Entry 1LXC (X-ray diffraction, 2.40 A resolution); this record covers chains A and B.

Chain A (and B):
Protein: Enoyl-[acyl-carrier-protein] reductase [NADH]
Source organism: Escherichia coli
Notes: EC 1.3.1.9; chain B of this document is another copy of the same molecule, construct and numbering; everything in this record applies to it too
UniProt: P29132 (FABI_ECOLI); residues 1-262 here correspond to UniProt positions 0-261 (UniProt number = residue number - 1)
Sequence (262 residues; row label = number of the first residue in the row):
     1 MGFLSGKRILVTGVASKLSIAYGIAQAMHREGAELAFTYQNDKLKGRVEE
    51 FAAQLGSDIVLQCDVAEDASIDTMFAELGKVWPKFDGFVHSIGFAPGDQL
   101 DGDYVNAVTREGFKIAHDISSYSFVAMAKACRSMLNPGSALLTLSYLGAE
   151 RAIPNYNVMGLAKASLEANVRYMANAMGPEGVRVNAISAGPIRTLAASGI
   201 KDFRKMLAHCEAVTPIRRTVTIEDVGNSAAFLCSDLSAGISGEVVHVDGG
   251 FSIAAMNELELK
Not modelled in the structure: 1, 196-202, 260-262
Ligand contacts:
  - AYM (3-(6-aminopyridin-3-yl)-N-methyl-N-[(1-methyl-1H-indol-2-yl)methyl]acrylamide): Gly93, Phe94, Ala95, Leu100, Tyr146, Pro154, Asn155, Tyr156, Met159, Lys163, Pro191, Phe203, Met206
  - NAD (nicotinamide-adenine-dinucleotide): Gly13, Val14, Ala15, Ser19, Ile20, Ala21, Gln40, Cys63, Asp64, Val65, Ala66, Ser91, Ile92, Gly93, Phe94, Ile119, Leu144, Ser145, Tyr146, Lys163, Ala189, Gly190, Pro191, Ile192, Thr194, Leu195, Phe203

Interface between chain A and chain B:
Pairs across the interface (89):
  Val65(A) - Arg110(B)  hydrogen bond (backbone-side chain)
  Ala66(A) - Arg110(B)  hydrogen bond (backbone-side chain)
  Glu67(A) - Arg110(B)
  Asp68(A) - Arg110(B)  salt bridge
  Ile71(A) - Arg110(B)
  Asp103(A) - Arg132(B)  salt bridge
  Asp103(A) - Ala176(B)
  Tyr104(A) - Val125(B)
  Tyr104(A) - Asn169(B)  hydrogen bond
  Tyr104(A) - Tyr172(B)  hydrophobic
  Tyr104(A) - Met173(B)  hydrophobic
  Val105(A) - Lys129(B)  hydrogen bond (backbone-side chain)
  Val105(A) - Arg132(B)
  Asn106(A) - Lys129(B)  hydrogen bond (backbone-side chain)
  Asn106(A) - Arg132(B)  hydrogen bond
  Val108(A) - Tyr122(B)  hydrophobic
  Val108(A) - Val125(B)  hydrophobic
  Val108(A) - Lys129(B)  hydrogen bond (backbone-side chain)
  Thr109(A) - Tyr122(B)
  Arg110(A) - Val65(B)  hydrogen bond (side chain-backbone)
  Arg110(A) - Ala66(B)  hydrogen bond (side chain-backbone)
  Arg110(A) - Glu67(B)
  Arg110(A) - Asp68(B)  salt bridge
  Arg110(A) - Ile71(B)
  Arg110(A) - Asp118(B)  salt bridge
  Arg110(A) - Tyr122(B)  hydrogen bond (backbone-side chain)
  Phe113(A) - His117(B)
  Phe113(A) - Asp118(B)
  Phe113(A) - Ser121(B)
  Phe113(A) - Tyr122(B)  hydrophobic
  Phe113(A) - Ser165(B)
  Lys114(A) - Lys114(B)
  His117(A) - Phe113(B)
  His117(A) - His117(B)
  His117(A) - Ser165(B)  hydrogen bond
  Asp118(A) - Arg110(B)  salt bridge
  Ser121(A) - Phe113(B)
  Tyr122(A) - Val108(B)  hydrophobic
  Tyr122(A) - Thr109(B)
  Tyr122(A) - Arg110(B)  hydrogen bond (side chain-backbone)
  Tyr122(A) - Phe113(B)  hydrophobic
  Val125(A) - Tyr104(B)
  Val125(A) - Val108(B)  hydrophobic
  Lys129(A) - Val105(B)  hydrogen bond (side chain-backbone)
  Lys129(A) - Asn106(B)  hydrogen bond (side chain-backbone)
  Lys129(A) - Val108(B)  hydrogen bond (side chain-backbone)
  Arg132(A) - Asp103(B)  salt bridge
  Arg132(A) - Val105(B)
  Arg132(A) - Asn106(B)  hydrogen bond
  Gly148(A) - Tyr172(B)  hydrogen bond (backbone-side chain)
  Ala149(A) - Arg171(B)  hydrogen bond (backbone-side chain)
  Glu150(A) - Arg171(B)  hydrogen bond (backbone-side chain)
  Arg151(A) - Tyr172(B)  hydrogen bond (backbone-side chain)
  Ala152(A) - Arg171(B)
  Ala152(A) - Tyr172(B)
  Ala152(A) - Asn175(B)
  Ile153(A) - Tyr172(B)  hydrogen bond (backbone-side chain)
  Tyr156(A) - Tyr172(B)
  Asn157(A) - Tyr172(B)
  Gly160(A) - Tyr172(B)
  Leu161(A) - Ser165(B)
  Leu161(A) - Ala168(B)  hydrophobic
  Leu161(A) - Asn169(B)
  Leu161(A) - Tyr172(B)  hydrophobic
  Ala164(A) - Ala164(B)
  Ala164(A) - Ala168(B)  hydrophobic
  Ser165(A) - His117(B)  hydrogen bond
  Ser165(A) - Leu161(B)
  Ala168(A) - Gly160(B)
  Ala168(A) - Ala164(B)  hydrophobic
  Asn169(A) - Tyr104(B)  hydrogen bond
  Asn169(A) - Leu161(B)
  Arg171(A) - Ala149(B)  hydrogen bond (side chain-backbone)
  Arg171(A) - Glu150(B)  hydrogen bond (side chain-backbone)
  Arg171(A) - Ala152(B)
  Tyr172(A) - Tyr104(B)  hydrophobic
  Tyr172(A) - Gly148(B)  hydrogen bond (side chain-backbone)
  Tyr172(A) - Arg151(B)  hydrogen bond (side chain-backbone)
  Tyr172(A) - Ala152(B)
  Tyr172(A) - Ile153(B)  hydrogen bond (side chain-backbone)
  Tyr172(A) - Tyr156(B)
  Tyr172(A) - Asn157(B)
  Tyr172(A) - Gly160(B)
  Tyr172(A) - Leu161(B)  hydrophobic
  Met173(A) - Tyr104(B)  hydrophobic
  Asn175(A) - Ala152(B)
  Ala176(A) - Asp103(B)
  Ala176(A) - Val105(B)  hydrophobic
  Met177(A) - Val105(B)  hydrophobic
Also at the interface, not in a pair above, chain A (43 interface residues in all): Ala107, Ala126
Also at the interface, not in a pair above, chain B (43 interface residues in all): Ala107, Ala126, Met177

Overview:
Chain A and chain B each contribute 43 residues to their interface, with 28 hydrogen bonds and 6 salt bridges.
Among the polar pairs are Asp68(A)-Arg110(B), Asp103(A)-Arg132(B) and Arg110(A)-Asp118(B). Ligands of chain A:
NAD and compound AYM.
Both chains are Enoyl-[acyl-carrier-protein] reductase [NADH] (Escherichia coli). Entry 1LXC (Crystal
Structure of E. Coli Enoyl Reductase-NAD+ with a Bound Acrylamide Inhibitor) was determined by X-ray
diffraction together with 1LX6 from the same study.
